8Q72 - chains M and S of the 16 polymer chains in the assembly; structure by electron microscopy, 4.17 A resolution (low resolution: residue-level contacts below are approximate; hydrogen-bond / salt-bridge calls are withheld).

# Chain M
Protein: JetD(E248A)
From: Escherichia coli
UniProtKB: A0A3T6B0Z0 (A0A3T6B0Z0_ECOLX); numbering as in UniProt (aligned over 1-382)
Sequence (390 residues; each row starts with the number of its first residue):
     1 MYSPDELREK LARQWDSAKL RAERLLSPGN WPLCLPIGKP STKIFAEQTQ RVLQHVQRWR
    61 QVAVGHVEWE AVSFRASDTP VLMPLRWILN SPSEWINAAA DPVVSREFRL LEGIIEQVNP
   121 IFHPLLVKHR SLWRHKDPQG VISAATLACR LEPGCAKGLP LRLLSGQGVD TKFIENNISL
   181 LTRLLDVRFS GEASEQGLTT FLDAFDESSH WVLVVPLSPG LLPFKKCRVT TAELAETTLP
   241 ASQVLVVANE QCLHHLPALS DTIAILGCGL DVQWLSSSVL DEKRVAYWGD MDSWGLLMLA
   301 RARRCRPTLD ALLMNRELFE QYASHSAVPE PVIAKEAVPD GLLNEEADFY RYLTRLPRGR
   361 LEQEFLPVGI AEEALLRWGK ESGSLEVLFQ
Disordered / not traced: 118-390
Construct notes: conflict Phe-74 (Tyr in A0A3T6B0Z0), Arg-358 (Cys in A0A3T6B0Z0), Ala-374 (Val in A0A3T6B0Z0); engineered mutation Ala-248 (Glu in A0A3T6B0Z0); expression tag (383-390)

# Chain S
Molecule: Circular plasmid DNA
From: Escherichia coli
Notes: engineered mutation(s): The DNA was modelled as polyAT track.
Sequence (40 nucleotides; numbered 1 to 40; the number before each row is that of its first residue):
     1 ATATATATAT ATATATATAT ATATATATAT ATATATATAT

# How chain M and chain S interact
Residue-residue contacts (6; chain M residue first):
  Arg-13(M) / DA37(S)
  Thr-42(M) / DT28(S)
  Ser-73(M) / DA27(S)
  Phe-74(M) / DA27(S)
  Arg-75(M) / DT26(S)
  Arg-75(M) / DA27(S)
Interface residues without a listed pair, chain M (7 interface residues in all): Lys-10, Lys-43
Interface residues without a listed pair, chain S (5 interface residues in all): DT36

# In short
The interface between chain M and chain S involves 7 residues on one side and 5 on the other.
Chain M is JetD(E248A) and chain S is Circular plasmid DNA, both from Escherichia coli; the structure, E. coli
plasmid-borne JetABCD(E248A) core in a cleavage-competent state, was determined by electron microscopy.
